9C8I - chains C and D of the 4 polymer chains in the assembly; structure by electron microscopy, 2.73 A resolution.

# Chain C
Name: VP3
Source organism: Human enterovirus D68
UniProt: A0A1L7H9D2 (A0A1L7H9D2_HED68); residues 1-247 here correspond to UniProt positions 318-564 (UniProt number = residue number + 317)
Amino-acid sequence (247 residues; row label = number of the first residue in the row):
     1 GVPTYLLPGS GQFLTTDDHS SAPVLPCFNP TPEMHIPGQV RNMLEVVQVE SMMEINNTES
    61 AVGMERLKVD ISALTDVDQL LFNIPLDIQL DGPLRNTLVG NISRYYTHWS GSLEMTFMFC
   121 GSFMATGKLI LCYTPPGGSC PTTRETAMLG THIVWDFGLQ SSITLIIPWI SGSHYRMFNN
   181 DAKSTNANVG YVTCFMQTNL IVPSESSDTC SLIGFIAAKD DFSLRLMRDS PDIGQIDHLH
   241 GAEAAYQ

# Chain D
Name: VP4
Source organism: Human enterovirus D68
UniProt: A0A4P8L6Q8 (A0A4P8L6Q8_HED68); numbering as in UniProt (aligned over 1-69)
Amino-acid sequence (69 residues; row label = number of the first residue in the row):
     1 MGAQVTRQQT GTHENANVAT NGSHITYNQI NFYKDSYAAS ASKQDFSQDP SKFTEPVVEG
    61 LKAGAPVLK
Disordered / not traced: 1-27, 59-69

# How chain C and chain D interact
Contacting residue pairs (37):
  Asp18(C) - Ser40(D)
  Asp18(C) - Ala41(D)
  Ser20(C) - Ile30(D)  hydrogen bond (side chain-backbone)
  Ser20(C) - Asn31(D)
  Ser20(C) - Tyr33(D)
  Ser20(C) - Ala38(D)
  Ser20(C) - Ala39(D)
  Ser21(C) - Tyr33(D)
  Ser21(C) - Ala38(D)  hydrogen bond (backbone-backbone)
  Ala22(C) - Tyr33(D)
  Pro23(C) - Tyr33(D)  hydrophobic
  Pro23(C) - Asp35(D)
  Pro23(C) - Tyr37(D)
  Pro23(C) - Ala38(D)  hydrophobic
  Val24(C) - Tyr37(D)
  Leu25(C) - Asp35(D)
  Leu25(C) - Tyr37(D)  hydrogen bond (backbone-side chain)
  Pro26(C) - Asp35(D)
  Cys27(C) - Asp35(D)
  Phe28(C) - Asp35(D)
  Phe28(C) - Tyr37(D)
  Gly38(C) - Phe53(D)
  Gln39(C) - Lys52(D)  hydrogen bond (backbone-side chain)
  Gln39(C) - Phe53(D)
  Val40(C) - Phe53(D)  hydrophobic
  Arg41(C) - Asp45(D)
  Arg41(C) - Ser47(D)  hydrogen bond
  Arg41(C) - Gln48(D)
  Arg41(C) - Lys52(D)
  Glu45(C) - Gln48(D)
  Glu45(C) - Asp49(D)  hydrogen bond (side chain-backbone)
  Glu45(C) - Pro50(D)
  Glu45(C) - Phe53(D)
  Gln48(C) - Pro50(D)
  Gln48(C) - Thr54(D)
  Val49(C) - Phe53(D)  hydrophobic
  Val49(C) - Thr54(D)
Other interface residues (no listed pair), chain C (19 interface residues in all): Asp17, Asn42
Other interface residues (no listed pair), chain D (18 interface residues in all): Lys43

# Summary
Chain C and chain D form an interface of 19 and 18 residues respectively; the contacts include 6 hydrogen
bonds. Polar pairs include Ser20(C)-Ile30(D), Leu25(C)-Tyr37(D) and Gln39(C)-Lys52(D).
Here chain C is VP3 and chain D is VP4, both from Human enterovirus D68. Entry 9C8I (Cryo-EM Structure of
EV-D68 B3 Inactivated Virus Particle) was determined by electron microscopy (same publication as 9C3J, 9C4A,
9C8F, 9C8G and 9C8H).
